Entry 5XKE (X-ray diffraction, 2.60 A resolution); this record covers chains A and E of the 6 polymer chains in the assembly.

[Chain A]
Molecule: Tubulin alpha-1B chain
Source organism: Sus scrofa
UniProtKB: Q2XVP4 (TBA1B_PIG); residue numbers follow UniProt; this construct covers 1-451
Chain sequence (451 residues; row label = number of the first residue in the row):
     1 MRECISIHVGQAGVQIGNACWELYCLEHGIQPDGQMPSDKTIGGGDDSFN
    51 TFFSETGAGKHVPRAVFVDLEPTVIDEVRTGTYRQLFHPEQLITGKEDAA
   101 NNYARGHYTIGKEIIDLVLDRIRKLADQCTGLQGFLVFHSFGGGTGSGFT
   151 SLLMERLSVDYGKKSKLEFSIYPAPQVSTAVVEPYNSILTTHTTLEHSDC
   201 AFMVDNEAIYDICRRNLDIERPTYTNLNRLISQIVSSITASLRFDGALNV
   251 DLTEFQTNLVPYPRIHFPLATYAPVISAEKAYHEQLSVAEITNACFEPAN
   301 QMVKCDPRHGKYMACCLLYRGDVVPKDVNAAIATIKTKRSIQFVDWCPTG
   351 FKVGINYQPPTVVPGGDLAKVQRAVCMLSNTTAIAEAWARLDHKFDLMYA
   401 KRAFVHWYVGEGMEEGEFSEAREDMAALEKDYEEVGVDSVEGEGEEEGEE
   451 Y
Unresolved in the structure: 438-451
Metal / ion sites: Ca2+: D39, T41, G44, E55
Residues lining bound ligands:
  - GTP (guanosine-5'-triphosphate): G10, Q11, A12, Q15, I16, D69, D98, A99, A100, N101, S140, G142, G143, G144, T145, G146, I171, P173, V177, S178, T179, E183, N206, Y224, L227, N228, I231
  - LON ((7S)-1,2,3,10-tetramethoxy-7-(methylamino)-6,7-dihydro-5H-benzo[a]heptalen-9-one): T179, A180, V181
UniProt features mapped onto this chain:
  - motif: M1 to C4 (MREC motif)
  - active site: E254
  - binding site (GTP): G10, Q11, A12, Q15, E71, A99, S140, G143, G144, T145, G146, T179, E183, N206, Y224, N228, L252
  - binding site (Mg(2+)): E71
  - site: Y451 (Involved in polymerization)
  - modified residue: K40 (N6,N6,N6-trimethyllysine), S48 (Phosphoserine), S232 (Phosphoserine), Y282 (3'-nitrotyrosine), R339 (Omega-N-methylarginine), S439 (Phosphoserine), E443 (5-glutamyl polyglutamate), E445 (5-glutamyl polyglutamate), Y451 (3'-nitrotyrosine)
  - cross-link (Glycyl lysine isopeptide (Lys-Gly)): K326 (interchain with G-Cter in ubiquitin), K370 (interchain with G-Cter in ubiquitin)

[Chain E]
Molecule: Stathmin-4
Source organism: Rattus norvegicus
UniProtKB: P63043 (STMN4_RAT); residues 5-145 here correspond to UniProt positions 49-189 (UniProt number = residue number + 44)
Chain sequence (143 residues; each row starts with the number of its first residue):
     3 MADMEVIELNKCTSGQSFEVILKPPSFDGVPEFNASLPRRRDPSLEEIQK
    53 KLEAAEERRKYQEAELLKHLAEKREHEREVIQKAIEENNNFIKMAKEKLA
   103 QKMESNKENREAHLAAMLERLQEKDKHAEEVRKNKELKEEASR
Unresolved in the structure: 3-5, 29-43, 142-145
Construct notes: expression tag (3-4)
UniProt features mapped onto this chain:
  - modified residue: S46 (Phosphoserine)

[Interface between chain A and chain E]
Contacting residue pairs - 63 pairs, chain A then chain E:
  H107(A) - K53(E)  hydrogen bond
  H107(A) - L54(E)
  Y108(A) - K53(E)
  Y108(A) - L54(E)  hydrophobic
  Y108(A) - A57(E)  hydrophobic
  T109(A) - R61(E)
  K112(A) - E55(E)
  K112(A) - E58(E)  salt bridge
  L152(A) - L54(E)  hydrophobic
  E155(A) - I50(E)
  E155(A) - K53(E)  salt bridge
  R156(A) - L47(E)
  S158(A) - D44(E)
  V159(A) - P45(E)
  V159(A) - L47(E)  hydrophobic
  V159(A) - I50(E)  hydrophobic
  H197(A) - D44(E)  salt bridge
  H197(A) - P45(E)
  D245(A) - C14(E)
  D245(A) - S16(E)
  A247(A) - N12(E)
  A247(A) - S19(E)
  L248(A) - S19(E)
  P325(A) - Q18(E)
  P325(A) - F20(E)  hydrophobic
  N329(A) - V8(E)
  N329(A) - F20(E)
  N329(A) - V22(E)
  I332(A) - V22(E)  hydrophobic
  K336(A) - L24(E)
  D345(A) - P27(E)
  D345(A) - S28(E)  hydrogen bond (backbone-backbone)
  W346(A) - P27(E)
  C347(A) - P27(E)
  P348(A) - K25(E)
  P348(A) - P27(E)
  T349(A) - I23(E)
  T349(A) - L24(E)  hydrogen bond (backbone-backbone)
  T349(A) - K25(E)  hydrogen bond (backbone-backbone)
  G350(A) - V22(E)
  F351(A) - E21(E)
  F351(A) - V22(E)  hydrogen bond (backbone-backbone)
  K352(A) - F20(E)
  K352(A) - E21(E)  salt bridge
  V353(A) - S19(E)
  V353(A) - F20(E)  hydrogen bond (backbone-backbone)
  G354(A) - Q18(E)
  I355(A) - G17(E)
  I355(A) - Q18(E)  hydrogen bond (backbone-backbone)
  N356(A) - S16(E)
  Y357(A) - C14(E)
  Y357(A) - T15(E)
  Y357(A) - S16(E)  hydrogen bond (backbone-backbone)
  Y357(A) - G17(E)
  Y357(A) - Q18(E)  hydrogen bond
  V409(A) - Q64(E)
  G410(A) - R61(E)
  G410(A) - Q64(E)
  E411(A) - R61(E)  hydrogen bond (backbone-side chain)
  G412(A) - A57(E)
  G412(A) - R60(E)  hydrogen bond (backbone-side chain)
  G412(A) - R61(E)
  E414(A) - R60(E)
Other interface residues (no listed pair), chain A (39 interface residues in all): E196, G246, V328, Q358
Other interface residues (no listed pair), chain E (30 interface residues in all): P26, S46

[Overview]
The interface between chain A and chain E involves 39 residues on one side and 30 on the other; the contacts
include 11 hydrogen bonds and 4 salt bridges. Among the polar pairs are K112(A)-E58(E), E155(A)-K53(E) and
H197(A)-D44(E).
Chain A is Tubulin alpha-1B chain (Sus scrofa) and chain E is Stathmin-4 (Rattus norvegicus); the structure,
Crystal structure of T2R-TTL-Demecolcine complex, was determined by X-ray diffraction.
